Entry 4GXK (X-ray diffraction, 2.00 A resolution); this record covers chains A and P of the 4 polymer chains in the assembly.

Chain A:
Name: DNA polymerase beta
Organism: Homo sapiens
Notes: EC 2.7.7.7, 4.2.99.-
UniProtKB: P06746 (DPOLB_HUMAN); residues 1-335 here = UniProt positions 1-335
Amino-acid sequence (335 residues; row label = number of the first residue in the row):
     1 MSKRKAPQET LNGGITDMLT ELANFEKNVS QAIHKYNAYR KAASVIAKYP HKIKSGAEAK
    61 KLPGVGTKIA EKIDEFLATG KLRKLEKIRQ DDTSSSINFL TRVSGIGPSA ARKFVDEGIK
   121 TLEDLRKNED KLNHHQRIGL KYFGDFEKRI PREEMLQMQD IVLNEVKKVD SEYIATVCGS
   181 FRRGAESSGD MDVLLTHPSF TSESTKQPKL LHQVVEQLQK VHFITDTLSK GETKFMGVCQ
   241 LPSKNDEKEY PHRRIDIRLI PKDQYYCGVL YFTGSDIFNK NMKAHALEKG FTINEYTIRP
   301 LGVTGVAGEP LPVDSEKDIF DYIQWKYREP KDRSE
Not modelled in the structure: 1-9, 205-206, 245, 301-307
Sequence notes: engineered mutation Lys283 (Arg in P06746)
Bound ions: Na+ site 1: Lys60, Leu62, Val65 (shared with 1 residue of chain D); Na+ site 2: Thr101, Val103, Ile106 (shared with DG9(P) of chain P); Mn2+ site 1 near Asp124 (its only coordinating residue here); Mn2+ site 2: Asp190, Asp192, Asp256 (together with F2A); Mn2+ site 3: Asp190, Asp192 (together with F2A)
Residues lining bound ligands: F2A (2'-deoxy-5'-O-[(S)-hydroxy{[(S)-hydroxy(phosphonooxy)phosphoryl]methyl}phosphoryl]adenosine): Arg149, Gly179, Ser180, Arg183, Ser188, Gly189, Asp190, Asp192, Asp256, Tyr271, Phe272, Thr273, Gly274, Ser275, Asp276, Asn279, Lys280
Swiss-Prot annotation at these positions:
  - region: Arg183 to Asp192 (DNA-binding)
  - active site: Lys72 (Nucleophile)
  - binding site (K(+)): Lys60, Leu62, Val65, Thr101, Val103, Ile106
  - binding site (Na(+)): Lys60, Leu62, Val65, Thr101, Val103, Ile106
  - binding site (dATP): Arg149, Ser180, Arg183, Gly189, Asp190
  - binding site (dCTP): Arg149, Ser180, Arg183, Gly189, Asp190
  - binding site (dGTP): Arg149, Ser180, Arg183, Gly189, Asp190, Asp192
  - binding site (dTTP): Arg149, Ser180, Arg183, Gly189, Asp190
  - binding site (Mg(2+)): Asp190, Asp192, Asp256
  - modified residue: Lys72 (N6-acetyllysine), Arg83 (Omega-N-methylarginine), Arg152 (Omega-N-methylarginine)
  - cross-link (Glycyl lysine isopeptide (Lys-Gly)): Lys41 (interchain with G-Cter in ubiquitin), Lys61 (interchain with G-Cter in ubiquitin), Lys81 (interchain with G-Cter in ubiquitin)
  - natural variant: Leu22 (L22P: Found in a gastric cancer sample; uncertain significance), Tyr39 (Y39C: Found in a gastric cancer sample; uncertain significance), Gly118 (G118V: Decreased DNA-directed DNA polymerase activity), Arg137 (R137Q: Decreased function in base-excision repair), Arg149 (R149I: Decreased DNA-directed DNA polymerase activity), Asp160 (D160N: Found in a gastric cancer sample; uncertain significance), Cys239 (C239R: Found in a gastric cancer sample; uncertain significance), Lys289 (K289M: Found in a colon cancer sample; uncertain significance), Asn294 (N294D: Found in a gastric cancer sample; uncertain significance), Glu295 (E295K: Found in a gastric cancer sample; uncertain significance)
  - mutagenesis: Phe25 (F25W: No effect on 5'-dRP lyase activity. Decreased ssDNA binding), His34 (H34G: Decreased 5'-dRP lyase activity. Decreased ssDNA binding), Lys35 (K35A: Decreased 5'-dRP lyase activity. Decreased ssDNA binding. Loss of 5'-dRP lyase activity; when associated with A-68 and A-72. Decreased ssDNA binding; when associated with A-68 and A-72 ...), Tyr39 (Y39F: No effect on 5'-dRP lyase activity; Y39Q: Abolishes DNA polymerase and 5'-dRP lyase activity), Lys41 (K41R: Abolishes ubiquitination; when associated with R-61 and R-81), Lys60 (K60A: Decreased 5'-dRP lyase activity. Decreased ssDNA binding), Lys61 (K61R: Abolishes ubiquitination; when associated with R-41 and R-81), Lys68 (K68A: No effect on 5'-dRP lyase activity. Decreased ssDNA binding. Loss of 5'-dRP lyase activity; when associated with A-35 and A-72. Decreased ssDNA binding; when associated with A-35 and A-72 ...), Glu71 (E71Q: No effect on 5'-dRP lyase activity. No effect on structure shown by circular dichroism. No effect on ssDNA binding), Lys72 (K72A: Severely reduced 5'-dRP lyase activity. Does not affect ssDNA binding. Loss of 5'-dRP lyase activity; when associated with A-35 and A-68. Decreased ssDNA binding ...), Glu75 (E75A: Slightly decreased 5'-dRP lyase activity. Decreased ssDNA binding. No effect on structure shown by circular dichroism), Lys81 (K81R: Abolishes ubiquitination; when associated with R-41 and R-61), 5 further mutagenesis entries in UniProt
From the paper describing this entry:
  - mutagenesis - R283K: decreased catalytic activity on incoming dATP
  - mutagenesis - R283K: unchanged catalytic activity on non-damaged guanine
  - mutagenesis - R283K: decreased catalytic activity on 8-oxoG
  - conformationally variable residues: Tyr271, Phe272, Lys283
  - binding site for the 16-nt DNA strand: Tyr271
  - binding site for F2A: Asp276, Asn279

Chain P:
Molecule: 10-nt DNA strand
Sequence (10 nucleotides; numbered 1 to 10; the number before each row is that of its first residue):
     1 GCTGATGCGA
Bound ions: Mn2+ near DG4 (its only coordinating residue here); Na+: DG9 (shared with Thr101(A), Val103(A), Ile106(A) of chain A)

Interface between chain A and chain P:
Contacting residue pairs (15):
  Val103(A) - DG9(P)  phosphate contact
  Ser104(A) - DG9(P)  phosphate contact
  Gly105(A) - DC8(P)  sugar contact
  Gly105(A) - DG9(P)  hydrogen bond to the phosphate
  Ile106(A) - DG9(P)  hydrogen bond to the phosphate
  Gly107(A) - DC8(P)  hydrogen bond to the phosphate
  Gly107(A) - DG9(P)  phosphate contact
  Pro108(A) - DC8(P)  phosphate contact
  Ser109(A) - DG7(P)  phosphate contact
  Ser109(A) - DC8(P)  hydrogen bond to the phosphate
  Ala110(A) - DC8(P)  hydrogen bond to the phosphate
  His135(A) - DG9(P)  sugar contact
  Arg254(A) - DG9(P)  phosphate contact
  Arg254(A) - DA10(P)  salt bridge to the phosphate
  Asp256(A) - DA10(P)  sugar contact
Also at the interface, not in a pair above, chain A (13 interface residues in all): Asp190, Met236

Overview:
Chain A and chain P form an interface of 13 and 4 residues respectively; the contacts include 5 hydrogen bonds
and 1 salt bridge. Polar contacts include Gly105(A)-DG9(P), Ile106(A)-DG9(P) and Gly107(A)-DC8(P). From the
paper: a binding site for F2A at Asp276(A) and Asn279(A); R283K of chain A reduces catalytic activity on
incoming dATP.
Chain A is DNA polymerase beta (Homo sapiens) and chain P is a 10-nt DNA strand; the structure, R283K DNA
polymerase beta ternary complex with a templating 8OG and incoming dATP analog, was determined by X-ray
diffraction (same publication as 4GXI and 4GXJ).
